Entry 1ZQ3 (solution NMR); this record covers chains B and P of the 3 polymer chains in the assembly.

== Chain B ==
Molecule: 13-nt DNA strand
Sequence (13 nucleotides; row label = number of the first residue in the row):
    82 CGGGGATTAG AGC

== Chain P ==
Name: Homeotic bicoid protein
Organism: Drosophila melanogaster
Notes: fragment: Homeodomain (residues 97-163)
UniProtKB: Q9UAM0 (BCD_DROME); residues 2-68 here correspond to UniProt positions 97-163 (UniProt number = residue number + 95)
Chain sequence (68 residues; numbered 1 to 68; the number before each row is that of its first residue):
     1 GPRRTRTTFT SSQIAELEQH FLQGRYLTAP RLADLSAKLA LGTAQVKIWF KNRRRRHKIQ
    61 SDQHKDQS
Sequence notes: cloning artifact (1)

== Interface between chain B and chain P ==
Residue-residue contacts (20):
  DG83(B) with Leu27(P), sugar contact; Lys47(P), phosphate contact
  DG84(B) with Tyr26(P), phosphate contact; Leu27(P), phosphate contact; Phe50(P), phosphate contact; Lys51(P), phosphate contact; Arg54(P), phosphate contact
  DG85(B) with Lys51(P), base contact; Arg54(P), phosphate contact; Arg55(P), phosphate contact; Lys58(P), phosphate contact
  DG86(B) with Arg55(P), phosphate contact; Lys58(P), phosphate contact
  DA87(B) with Arg55(P), base contact
  DA90(B) with Arg4(P), base contact
  DG91(B) with Arg3(P), phosphate contact; Arg4(P), sugar contact; Thr5(P), sugar contact
  DA92(B) with Arg3(P), phosphate contact; Thr8(P), sugar contact
Also at the interface, not in a pair above, chain B (9 interface residues in all): DG93
Also at the interface, not in a pair above, chain P (15 interface residues in all): Thr28, Ala29, Leu32

== Overview ==
Chain B and chain P form an interface of 9 and 15 residues respectively.
Chain B is a 13-nt DNA strand and chain P is Homeotic bicoid protein (Drosophila melanogaster); the structure,
NMR Solution Structure of the Bicoid Homeodomain Bound to the Consensus DNA Binding Site TAATCC, was
determined by solution NMR.
